PDB entry 9CXC | electron microscopy, 3.30 A resolution | chains B and C of the 7 polymer chains in the assembly

# Chain B
Name: Gamma-aminobutyric acid receptor subunit alpha-1
From: Homo sapiens
UniProt: P14867 (GBRA1_HUMAN); residues 1-429 here correspond to UniProt positions 28-456 (UniProt number = residue number + 27)
Chain sequence (429 residues; row label = number of the first residue in the row):
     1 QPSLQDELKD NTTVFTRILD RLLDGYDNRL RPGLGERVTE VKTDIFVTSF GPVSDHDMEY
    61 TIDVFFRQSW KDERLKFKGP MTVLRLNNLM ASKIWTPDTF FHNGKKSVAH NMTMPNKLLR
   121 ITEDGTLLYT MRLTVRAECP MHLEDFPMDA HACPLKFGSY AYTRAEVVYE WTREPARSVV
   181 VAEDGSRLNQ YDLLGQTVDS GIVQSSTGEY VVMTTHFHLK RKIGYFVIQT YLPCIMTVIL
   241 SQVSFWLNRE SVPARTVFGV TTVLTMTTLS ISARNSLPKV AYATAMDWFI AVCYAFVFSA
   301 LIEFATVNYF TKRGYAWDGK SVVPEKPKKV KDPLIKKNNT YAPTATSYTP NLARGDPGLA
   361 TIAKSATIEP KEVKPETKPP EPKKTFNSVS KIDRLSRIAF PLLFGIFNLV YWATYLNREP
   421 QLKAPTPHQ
Unresolved in the structure: 1-9, 312-387, 419-429
Disulfides: Cys-139/Cys-153
Covalently attached groups: N-acetylglucosamine (NAG) linked to Asn-111
Residues lining bound ligands:
  - gamma-amino-butanoic acid (ABU): Phe-65, Arg-67, Leu-118, Thr-130
  - PIO ([(2R)-2-octanoyloxy-3-[oxidanyl-[(1R,2R,3S,4R,5R,6S)-2,3,6-tris(oxidanyl)-4,5-diphosphonooxy-cyclohexyl]oxy-phosphoryl]oxy-propyl] octanoate): Arg-249, Thr-306, Phe-310, Ser-388, Val-389, Ser-390, Lys-391, Ile-392, Leu-395
Curated features (UniProtKB/Swiss-Prot):
  - binding site (4-aminobutanoate): Arg-67, Thr-130
  - binding site (3alpha-hydroxy-5alpha-pregnan-11,20-dione): Trp-246
  - glycosylation (N-linked (GlcNAc...) asparagine): Asn-11, Asn-111

# Chain C
Name: Gamma-aminobutyric acid receptor subunit gamma-2
From: Homo sapiens
UniProt: P18507 (GBRG2_HUMAN); residues 1-436 here correspond to UniProt positions 40-475 (UniProt number = residue number + 39)
Chain sequence (436 residues; row label = number of the first residue in the row):
     1 QKSDDDYEDY ASNKTWVLTP KVPEGDVTVI LNNLLEGYDN KLRPDIGVKP TLIHTDMYVN
    61 SIGPVNAINM EYTIDIFFAQ TWYDRRLKFN STIKVLRLNS NMVGKIWIPD TFFRNSKKAD
   121 AHWITTPNRM LRIWNDGRVL YTLRLTIDAE CQLQLHNFPM DEHSCPLEFS SYGYPREEIV
   181 YQWKRSSVEV GDTRSWRLYQ FSFVGLRNTT EVVKTTSGDY VVMSVYFDLS RRMGYFTIQT
   241 YIPCTLIVVL SWVSFWINKD AVPARTSLGI TTVLTMTTLS TIARKSLPKV SYVTAMDLFV
   301 SVCFIFVFSA LVEYGTLHYF VSNRKPSKDK DKKKKNPLLR MFSFKAPTID IRPRSATIQM
   361 NNATHLQERD EEYGYECLDG KDCASFFCCF EDCRTGAWRH GRIHIRIAKM DSYARIFFPT
   421 AFCLFNLVYW VSYLYL
Unresolved in the structure: 1-22, 232-436
Disulfides: Cys-151/Cys-165
Covalently attached groups: N-acetylglucosamine (NAG) linked to Asn-208
Curated features (UniProtKB/Swiss-Prot):
  - region: Arg-394 to Asp-411 (Interaction with GABARAP)
  - glycosylation (N-linked (GlcNAc...) asparagine): Asn-13, Asn-90, Asn-208

# How chain B and chain C interact
Pairs across the interface (58):
  Asp-27(B) / Thr-28(C)  hydrogen bond
  Asn-28(B) / Asn-99(C)
  Asn-28(B) / Asn-101(C)
  Arg-29(B) / Leu-31(C)
  Arg-29(B) / Asn-32(C)
  Arg-29(B) / Leu-98(C)
  Arg-29(B) / Asn-99(C)
  Arg-29(B) / Met-102(C)
  Leu-30(B) / Pro-23(C)  hydrophobic
  Leu-30(B) / Val-27(C)  hydrophobic
  Leu-30(B) / Thr-28(C)
  Leu-34(B) / Val-27(C)  hydrophobic
  His-56(B) / Tyr-199(C)
  Asp-57(B) / Arg-197(C)  hydrogen bond (backbone-side chain)
  Met-58(B) / Arg-197(C)
  Met-58(B) / Tyr-199(C)
  Arg-74(B) / Pro-23(C)
  Trp-95(B) / Asn-99(C)
  Pro-97(B) / Thr-125(C)
  Pro-97(B) / Thr-126(C)  hydrogen bond (backbone-side chain)
  Asp-98(B) / Thr-126(C)
  Thr-99(B) / Thr-125(C)  hydrogen bond (backbone-side chain)
  Phe-100(B) / Asn-128(C)
  Phe-100(B) / Arg-144(C)
  Phe-101(B) / Arg-144(C)  hydrogen bond (backbone-side chain)
  Gly-104(B) / Arg-144(C)  hydrogen bond (backbone-side chain)
  Lys-105(B) / His-122(C)  hydrogen bond (backbone-side chain)
  Lys-105(B) / Arg-197(C)
  Lys-106(B) / Asp-120(C)  salt bridge
  Ser-107(B) / Ile-124(C)
  Val-108(B) / Ile-124(C)
  Ala-109(B) / Ile-124(C)  hydrophobic
  Met-131(B) / Thr-125(C)
  Leu-133(B) / Ile-124(C)  hydrophobic
  Glu-138(B) / Ser-195(C)
  Glu-138(B) / Arg-197(C)  salt bridge
  Tyr-160(B) / Phe-77(C)  hydrophobic
  Tyr-160(B) / Asn-128(C)
  Tyr-160(B) / Arg-129(C)
  Tyr-160(B) / Met-130(C)
  Tyr-160(B) / Thr-142(C)
  Tyr-160(B) / Leu-143(C)
  Tyr-160(B) / Arg-144(C)
  Ala-161(B) / Leu-98(C)
  Ala-161(B) / Met-130(C)  hydrophobic
  Ala-161(B) / Arg-132(C)
  Tyr-162(B) / Arg-97(C)
  Tyr-162(B) / Asn-99(C)
  Thr-163(B) / Arg-132(C)
  Glu-166(B) / Arg-97(C)
  Ser-206(B) / Glu-189(C)  hydrogen bond
  Thr-207(B) / Met-130(C)
  Thr-207(B) / Arg-132(C)  hydrogen bond (backbone-side chain)
  Tyr-210(B) / Met-130(C)
  Tyr-210(B) / Arg-132(C)  hydrogen bond
  Pro-278(B) / Tyr-199(C)
  Lys-279(B) / Tyr-199(C)
  Lys-279(B) / Gln-200(C)
Also at the interface, not in a pair above, chain B (38 interface residues in all): Phe-66, His-102, Thr-134, Pro-140
Also at the interface, not in a pair above, chain C (32 interface residues in all): Leu-35, Ser-61, Asp-75, Leu-140

# Overview
38 residues of chain B face 32 of chain C across their interface, with 10 hydrogen bonds and 2 salt bridges.
Polar contacts include Lys-106(B)/Asp-120(C), Glu-138(B)/Arg-197(C) and Asp-27(B)/Thr-28(C). Ligands of chain
B: gamma-amino-butanoic acid and compound PIO. N-acetylglucosamine is covalently linked to Asn-111(B).
Here chain B is Gamma-aminobutyric acid receptor subunit alpha-1 and chain C is Gamma-aminobutyric acid
receptor subunit gamma-2, both from Homo sapiens. Entry 9CXC (Native human GABAA receptor of
beta3-alpha1-gamma2-beta2-alpha2 assembly) was determined by electron microscopy together with 9CRS, 9CRV,
9CSB, 9CT0, 9CTJ, 9CTP and 6 further entries from the same study.
